PDB entry 8GTC | electron microscopy, 4.50 A resolution (low resolution: residue-level contacts below are approximate; hydrogen-bond / salt-bridge calls are withheld) | chains T and U of the 27 polymer chains in the assembly

[Chain T (and U)]
Name: Ribonuclease III
Organism: Dinoroseobacter phage vB_DshS-R4C
Notes: chain U of this document is another copy of the same molecule, construct and numbering; everything in this record applies to it too
UniProtKB: A0A4Y6E764 (A0A4Y6E764_9CAUD); numbering as in UniProt (aligned over 1-230)
Chain sequence (230 residues; each row starts with the number of its first residue):
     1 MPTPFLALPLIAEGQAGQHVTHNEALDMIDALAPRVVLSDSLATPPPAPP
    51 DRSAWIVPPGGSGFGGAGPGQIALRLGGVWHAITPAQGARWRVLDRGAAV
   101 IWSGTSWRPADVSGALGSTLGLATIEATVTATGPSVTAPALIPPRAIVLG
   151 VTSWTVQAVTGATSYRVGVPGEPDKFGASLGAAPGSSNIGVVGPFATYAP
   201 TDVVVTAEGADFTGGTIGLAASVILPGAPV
Unresolved in the structure: 1-16, 113-114

[Interface between chain T and chain U]
Contacting residue pairs - 12 pairs, chain T then chain U:
  Gln87(T) - Pro34(U)
  Gln87(T) - Arg35(U)
  Gly88(T) - Pro34(U)
  Gly88(T) - Arg35(U)
  Gly88(T) - Val36(U)
  Ala89(T) - Pro34(U)
  Trp107(T) - Val230(U)
  Arg108(T) - Val230(U)
  Pro109(T) - Thr119(U)
  Pro109(T) - Leu120(U)
  Ala110(T) - Leu120(U)
  Ala196(T) - Pro194(U)
Other interface residues (no listed pair), chain T (11 interface residues in all): Arg96, Asp111, Leu116
Other interface residues (no listed pair), chain U (10 interface residues in all): Gly121, Thr124, Ser222

[In short]
11 residues of chain T and 10 residues of chain U are in contact.
Both chains are Ribonuclease III (Dinoroseobacter phage vB_DshS-R4C). Entry 8GTC (Cryo-EM model of the marine
siphophage vB_DshS-R4C baseplate-tail complex) was determined by electron microscopy, deposited together with
8GTB, 8GTD and 8GTF.
